Entry 7B2Y (X-ray diffraction, 1.23 A resolution); this record covers chain A.

Chain A:
Name: Palmitoleoyl-protein carboxylesterase NOTUM
Source organism: Homo sapiens
Notes: EC 3.1.1.98
Reference sequence: Q6P988 (NOTUM_HUMAN); residues 81-451 here = UniProt positions 81-451
Amino-acid sequence (383 residues; numbered 78 to 460; the number before each row is that of its first residue):
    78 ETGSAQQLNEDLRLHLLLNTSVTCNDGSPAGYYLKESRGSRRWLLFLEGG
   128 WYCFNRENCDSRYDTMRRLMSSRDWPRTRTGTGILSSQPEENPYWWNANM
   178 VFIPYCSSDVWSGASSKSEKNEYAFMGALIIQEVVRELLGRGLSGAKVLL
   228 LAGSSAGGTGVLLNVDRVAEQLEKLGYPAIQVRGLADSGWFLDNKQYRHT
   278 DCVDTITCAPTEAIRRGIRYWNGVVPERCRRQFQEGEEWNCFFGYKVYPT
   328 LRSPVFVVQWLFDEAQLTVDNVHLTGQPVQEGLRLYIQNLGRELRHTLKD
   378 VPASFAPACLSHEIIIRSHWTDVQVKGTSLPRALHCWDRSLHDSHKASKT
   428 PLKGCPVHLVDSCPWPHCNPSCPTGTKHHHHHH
Unresolved in the structure: 78-86, 352-354, 420-427, 453-460
Disulfides: C101-C183, C130-C136, C279-C285, C306-C318, C386-C449, C413-C432, C440-C445
Glycans and other covalent adducts: N-acetylglucosamine (NAG) linked to N96; compound SRQ linked to S232
Sequence notes: expression tag (78-80, 452-460); engineered mutation S330 (Cys in Q6P988)
Ligand contacts: SRQ (2,2-bis(fluoranyl)ethyl 4-(2,3-dihydroindol-1-yl)-4-oxidanylidene-butanoate): G126, G127, W128, Y129, V187, A233, T236, F268, P287, I291, F319, A342, V346, H389
Curated features (UniProtKB/Swiss-Prot):
  - active site (Charge relay system): S232, D340, H389
  - modified residue: S81 (Phosphoserine)
  - glycosylation: N96 (N-linked (GlcNAc...) asparagine)
  - mutagenesis: S232 (S232A: Abolishes enzyme activity. Unable to mediate serine depalmitoleoylation of WNT proteins)
What the authors report for this chain:
  - binding site for SRQ: S232

Summary:
Covalently linked N-acetylglucosamine: at N96. Covalently linked compound SRQ: at S232. Curated annotation
(UniProt) lists 3 active-site residues and one mutagenesis site. From the paper: a binding site for SRQ at
S232.
Chain A is Palmitoleoyl-protein carboxylesterase NOTUM (Homo sapiens); the structure, Notum complex with
ARUK3003910, was determined by X-ray diffraction (same publication as 7ARG, 7B2V, 7B2Z, 7B37 and 7B3F).
